4JC1 - chain A; structure by X-ray diffraction, 1.50 A resolution.

== Chain A ==
Protein: Galectin-3
From: Homo sapiens
Notes: fragment: galectin-3:
UniProt: P17931 (LEG3_HUMAN); residue numbers follow UniProt; this construct covers 108-250
Sequence (143 residues; row label = number of the first residue in the row):
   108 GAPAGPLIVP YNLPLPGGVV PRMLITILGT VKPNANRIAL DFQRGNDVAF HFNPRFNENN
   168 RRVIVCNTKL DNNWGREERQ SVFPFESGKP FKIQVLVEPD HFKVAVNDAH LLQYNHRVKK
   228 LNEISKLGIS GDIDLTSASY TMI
Unresolved in the structure: 108-112
Curated features (UniProtKB/Swiss-Prot):
  - motif: Lys-226 to Asp-241 (Nuclear export signal)
  - binding site (a beta-D-galactoside): Trp-181 to Gln-187
  - modified residue: Ser-188 (Phosphoserine)

== Overview ==
UniProt lists 7 beta-D-galactoside-binding residues.
Chain A is Galectin-3 (Homo sapiens); the structure, Galectin-3 carbohydrate recognition domain in complex
with thiodigalactoside, was determined by X-ray diffraction (same publication as 4JCK).
